2VQF - chains A and I of the 23 polymer chains in the assembly; structure by X-ray diffraction, 2.90 A resolution.

Chain A:
Molecule: 16S RRNA
Organism: Thermus thermophilus
Sequence (1522 nucleotides; row label = number of the first residue in the row; note: 42 numbers in that range are skipped by the numbering (no residue carries them; nothing is unmodelled there); a row labelled like 190A-190L holds insertion residues (190A, then the next letters in order); numbering starts at 0):
     0 UUUGUUGGAG AGUUUGAUCC UGGCUCAGGG UGAACGCUGG CGGCGUGCCU AAGACAUGCA
    60 AGUCGUGCGG G
    73 CCGCGGGGUU UU
    88 ACUCCG
    95 UGGUC
   101 AGCGGCGGAC GGGUGAGUAA CGCGUGGGU
  129A G
   130 ACCUACCCGG AAGAGGGGGA CAACCCGGGG AAACUCGGGC UAAUCCCCCA UGUGGACCCG
   190 C
190A-190L CCCUUGGGGUGU
   191 GUCCAAAGGG CUUU
   216 GCCCGCUUCC GGAUGGGCCC GCGUCCCAUC AGCUAGUUGG UGGGGUAAUG GCCCACCAAG
   276 GCGACGACGG GUAGCCGGUC UGAGAGGAUG GCCGGCCACA GGGGCACUGA GACACGGGCC
   336 CCACUCCUAC GGGAGGCAGC AGUUAGGAAU CUUCCGCAAU GGGCGCAAGC CUGACGGAGC
   396 GACGCCGCUU GGAGGAAGAA GCCCUUCGGG GUGUAAACUC CUGAA
   442 CCCGGGACGA AACCCCCGAC GA
   474 GGGGACUGAC GGUACCGGG
   494 GUAAUAGCGC CGGCCAACUC CGUGCCAGCA GCCGCGGUAA UACGGAGGGC GCGAGCGUUA
   554 CCCGGAUUCA CUGGGCGUAA AGGGCGUGUA GGCGGCCUGG GGCGUCCCAU GUGAAAGACC
   614 ACGGCUCAAC CGUGGGGGAG CGUGGGAUAC GCUCAGGCUA GACGGUGGGA GAGGGUGGUG
   674 GAAUUCCCGG AGUAGCGGUG AAAUGCGCAG AUACCGGGAG GAACGCCGAU GGCGAAGGCA
   734 GCCACCUGGU CCACCCGUGA CGCUGAGGCG CGAAAGCGUG GGGAGCAAAC CGGAUUAGAU
   794 ACCCGGGUAG UCCACGCCCU AAACGAUGCG CGCUAGGUCU CUGGGUCU
   848 CCUGGGGGCC GAAGCUAACG CGUUAAGCGC GCCGCCUGGG GAGUACGGCC GCAAGGCUGA
   908 AACUCAAAGG AAUUGACGGG GGCCCGCACA AGCGGUGGAG CAUGUGGUUU AAUUCGAAGC
   968 AACGCGAAGA ACCUUACCAG GCCUUGACAU GCUAGG
 1003A G
  1004 AACCCGGGUG AAAGCCUGGG GUGCCCC
1030A-1030D GCGA
  1031 GGGGAGCCCU AGCACAGGUG CUGCAUGGCC GUCGUCAGCU CGUGCCGUGA GGUGUUGGGU
  1091 UAAGUCCCGC AACGAGCGCA ACCCCCGCCG UUAGUUGCCA GCGGUUCGGC CGGGCACUCU
  1151 AACGGGACUG CCCGCGAAA
  1171 GCGGGAGGAA GGAGGGGACG ACGUCUGGUC AGCAUGGCCC UUACGGCCUG GGCGACACAC
  1231 GUGCUACAAU GCCCACUACA AAGCGAUGCC ACCCGGCAAC GGGGAGCUAA UCGCAAAAAG
  1291 GUGGGCCCAG UUCGGAUUGG GGUCUGCAAC CCGACCCCAU GAAGCCGGAA UCGCUAGUAA
  1351 UCGCGGAUCA G
 1361A C
  1362 CAUGCCGCGG UGAAUACGUU CCCGGGCCUU GUACACACCG CCCGUCACGC CAUGGGAGCG
  1422 GGCUCUACCC GAAGUCGCCG GG
  1446 AGCCUACGGG
  1459 CAGGCGCCGA GGGUAGGGCC CGUGACUGGG GCGAAGUCGU AACAAGGUAG CUGUACCGGA
  1519 AGGUGCGGCU GGAUCACCUC CUUUCU
Unresolved in the structure: 0-4, 1535-1538
Bound ions: K+ site 1 near G9 (its only coordinating residue here); Mg2+ site 1: U12, G22; K+ site 2 near U14 (its only coordinating residue here); Mg2+ site 2: C18, C19; Mg2+ site 3 near G21 (its only coordinating residue here); Mg2+ site 4 near C48 (its only coordinating residue here); Mg2+ site 5: C48, G115; Mg2+ site 6 near A53 (its only coordinating residue here); Mg2+ site 7: C58, U387; K+ site 3: G66, C381; Mg2+ site 8 near C106 (its only coordinating residue here); Mg2+ site 9: A109, G331; 122 more Mg2+ sites not listed; 57 more K+ sites not listed
Ligand contacts: paromomycin (PAR): G1405, U1406, C1407, A1408, C1409, G1489, C1490, G1491, A1492, A1493, G1494, U1495, C1496

Chain I:
Protein: 30S ribosomal protein S9
Organism: Thermus thermophilus
UniProtKB: P62669 (RS9_THET2); residue numbers follow UniProt; this construct covers 1-128
Chain sequence (128 residues; each row starts with the number of its first residue):
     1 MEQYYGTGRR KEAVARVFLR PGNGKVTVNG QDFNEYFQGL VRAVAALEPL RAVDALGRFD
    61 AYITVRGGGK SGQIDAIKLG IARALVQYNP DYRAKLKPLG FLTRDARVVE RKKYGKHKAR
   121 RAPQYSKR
Unresolved in the structure: 1
Bound ions: Mg2+ site 1: Glu110 (shared with C1369(A) of chain A); K+ near Pro123 (its only coordinating residue here); Mg2+ site 2: Gln124 (shared with C1342(A) of chain A)

Interface between chain A and chain I:
Pairs across the interface (115):
  G942(A) - Gln124(I)  hydrogen bond to the base
  U943(A) - Gln124(I)  hydrogen bond to the sugar
  C970(A) - Ser126(I)  hydrogen bond to the base
  C1116(A) - Val108(I)  sugar contact
  G1117(A) - Arg104(I)  hydrogen bond to the phosphate
  C1118(A) - Arg9(I)  salt bridge to the phosphate
  C1118(A) - Arg83(I)  hydrogen bond to the phosphate
  C1118(A) - Arg104(I)  salt bridge to the phosphate
  C1119(A) - Arg9(I)  salt bridge to the phosphate
  C1119(A) - Arg83(I)  salt bridge to the phosphate
  G1127(A) - Arg16(I)  sugar contact
  G1127(A) - Arg66(I)  sugar contact
  C1128(A) - Arg16(I)  sugar contact
  C1128(A) - Arg66(I)  salt bridge to the phosphate
  C1129(A) - Tyr62(I)  hydrogen bond to the phosphate
  A1130(A) - Gln3(I)  hydrogen bond to the phosphate
  A1130(A) - Phe18(I)  sugar contact
  A1130(A) - Arg20(I)  salt bridge to the phosphate
  G1131(A) - Glu2(I)  phosphate contact
  G1131(A) - Gln3(I)  hydrogen bond to the phosphate
  G1131(A) - Arg20(I)  salt bridge to the phosphate
  C1147(A) - Tyr5(I)  hydrogen bond to the sugar
  C1147(A) - Thr7(I)  phosphate contact
  C1147(A) - Arg16(I)  hydrogen bond to the base
  U1148(A) - Tyr5(I)  sugar contact
  U1148(A) - Thr7(I)  hydrogen bond to the phosphate
  U1148(A) - Val14(I)  phosphate contact
  U1148(A) - Arg16(I)  hydrogen bond to the sugar
  C1149(A) - Arg9(I)  salt bridge to the phosphate
  C1149(A) - Val14(I)  phosphate contact
  A1176(A) - Lys97(I)  hydrogen bond to the phosphate
  G1177(A) - Lys97(I)  salt bridge to the phosphate
  G1178(A) - Arg93(I)  salt bridge to the phosphate
  A1179(A) - Arg93(I)  salt bridge to the phosphate
  A1179(A) - Thr103(I)  phosphate contact
  A1179(A) - Arg104(I)  sugar contact
  A1180(A) - Thr103(I)  hydrogen bond to the phosphate
  G1184(A) - Ala106(I)  base contact
  G1186(A) - Glu110(I)  sugar contact
  G1186(A) - Lys113(I)  hydrogen bond to the sugar
  G1187(A) - Arg111(I)  hydrogen bond to the sugar
  G1187(A) - Lys113(I)  salt bridge to the phosphate
  A1188(A) - Tyr114(I)  hydrogen bond to the phosphate
  G1231(A) - Ser126(I)  phosphate contact
  U1232(A) - Gln124(I)  hydrogen bond to the phosphate
  U1232(A) - Tyr125(I)  phosphate contact
  U1232(A) - Ser126(I)  phosphate contact
  G1233(A) - His117(I)  salt bridge to the phosphate
  G1233(A) - Pro123(I)  phosphate contact
  G1233(A) - Gln124(I)  hydrogen bond to the phosphate
  A1248(A) - Tyr36(I)  sugar contact
  A1248(A) - Lys70(I)  hydrogen bond to the base
  C1249(A) - Tyr36(I)  hydrogen bond to the sugar
  C1249(A) - Gly68(I)  sugar contact
  C1249(A) - Gly69(I)  base contact
  C1249(A) - Lys70(I)  base contact
  C1249(A) - Gln73(I)  hydrogen bond to the sugar
  A1250(A) - Glu12(I)  hydrogen bond to the sugar
  A1250(A) - Gly67(I)  phosphate contact
  A1250(A) - Gly68(I)  hydrogen bond to the phosphate
  A1251(A) - Glu12(I)  sugar contact
  A1251(A) - Gly67(I)  phosphate contact
  G1290(A) - Leu40(I)  sugar contact
  G1291(A) - Gln38(I)  sugar contact
  G1291(A) - Gly39(I)  sugar contact
  U1292(A) - Gln38(I)  hydrogen bond to the phosphate
  C1342(A) - Gln124(I)  sugar contact
  C1342(A) - Tyr125(I)  phosphate contact
  G1343(A) - Arg121(I)  hydrogen bond to the sugar
  G1343(A) - Ala122(I)  hydrogen bond to the sugar
  G1343(A) - Pro123(I)  sugar contact
  G1343(A) - Tyr125(I)  hydrogen bond to the phosphate
  C1344(A) - Arg120(I)  sugar contact
  C1344(A) - Ala122(I)  phosphate contact
  U1345(A) - Arg120(I)  salt bridge to the phosphate
  A1346(A) - Arg120(I)  salt bridge to the phosphate
  G1347(A) - Arg10(I)  hydrogen bond to the base
  G1347(A) - Arg107(I)  salt bridge to the phosphate
  G1347(A) - Val108(I)  sugar contact
  G1347(A) - Val109(I)  phosphate contact
  G1347(A) - Glu110(I)  hydrogen bond to the phosphate
  U1348(A) - Val109(I)  phosphate contact
  U1348(A) - Glu110(I)  hydrogen bond to the phosphate
  U1348(A) - Arg120(I)  phosphate contact
  A1349(A) - Lys118(I)  salt bridge to the phosphate
  A1349(A) - Arg120(I)  hydrogen bond to the phosphate
  A1349(A) - Arg121(I)  hydrogen bond to the phosphate
  A1350(A) - Lys118(I)  salt bridge to the phosphate
  A1350(A) - Arg121(I)  salt bridge to the phosphate
  U1351(A) - Lys118(I)  base contact
  C1366(A) - His117(I)  phosphate contact
  C1367(A) - Lys112(I)  salt bridge to the phosphate
  C1367(A) - Tyr114(I)  phosphate contact
  C1367(A) - Gly115(I)  hydrogen bond to the phosphate
  C1367(A) - Lys116(I)  phosphate contact
  G1368(A) - Arg111(I)  salt bridge to the phosphate
  G1368(A) - Lys112(I)  salt bridge to the phosphate
  G1368(A) - Lys113(I)  phosphate contact
  G1368(A) - Tyr114(I)  hydrogen bond to the phosphate
  C1369(A) - Arg111(I)  phosphate contact
  C1369(A) - Lys112(I)  hydrogen bond to the phosphate
  G1370(A) - Glu12(I)  phosphate contact
  G1371(A) - Lys11(I)  salt bridge to the phosphate
  G1371(A) - Glu12(I)  phosphate contact
  G1371(A) - Gly68(I)  sugar contact
  G1371(A) - Gly69(I)  hydrogen bond to the phosphate
  G1371(A) - Val109(I)  phosphate contact
  U1372(A) - Lys11(I)  salt bridge to the phosphate
  U1372(A) - Gly69(I)  phosphate contact
  U1372(A) - Lys70(I)  phosphate contact
  U1372(A) - Ser71(I)  hydrogen bond to the phosphate
  U1372(A) - Gly72(I)  hydrogen bond to the phosphate
  G1373(A) - Lys11(I)  base contact
  G1373(A) - Arg42(I)  salt bridge to the phosphate
  G1373(A) - Ser71(I)  hydrogen bond to the phosphate
Interface residues without a listed pair, chain A (54 interface residues in all): G966, C1189
Interface residues without a listed pair, chain I (54 interface residues in all): Leu102, Lys127, Arg128

Overview:
The chain A/chain I interface involves 54 residues from each chain; the contacts include 40 hydrogen bonds and
25 salt bridges. Polar pairs include G942(A)-Gln124(I), C970(A)-Ser126(I) and C1147(A)-Arg16(I). Ligands of
chain A: paromomycin. U12(A) and G22(A) coordinate Mg2+ site 1.
Here chain A is 16S RRNA and chain I is 30S ribosomal protein S9, both from Thermus thermophilus. Entry 2VQF
(Modified uridines with C5-methylene substituents at the first position of the tRNA anticodon stabilize U-G
wobble ...) was determined by X-ray diffraction together with 2VQE from the same study.
